PDB entry 1H50 | X-ray diffraction, 1.50 A resolution | chain A

[Chain A]
Protein: Pentaerythritol tetranitrate reductase
From: Enterobacter cloacae
UniProt: P71278 (P71278_ENTCL); residues 1-364 here correspond to UniProt positions 2-365 (UniProt number = residue number + 1)
Sequence (364 residues; each row starts with the number of its first residue):
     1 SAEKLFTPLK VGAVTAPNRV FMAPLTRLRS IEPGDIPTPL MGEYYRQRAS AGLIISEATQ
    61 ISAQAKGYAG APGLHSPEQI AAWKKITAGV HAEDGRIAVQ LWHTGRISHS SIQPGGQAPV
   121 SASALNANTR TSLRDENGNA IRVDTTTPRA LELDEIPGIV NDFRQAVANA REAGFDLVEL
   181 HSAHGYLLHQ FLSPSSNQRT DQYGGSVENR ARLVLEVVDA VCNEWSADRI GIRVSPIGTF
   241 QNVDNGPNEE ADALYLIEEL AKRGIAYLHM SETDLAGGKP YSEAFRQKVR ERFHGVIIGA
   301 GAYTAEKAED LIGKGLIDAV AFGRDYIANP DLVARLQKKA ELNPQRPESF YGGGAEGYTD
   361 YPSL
Residues lining bound ligands: FMN (flavin mononucleotide): Ala23, Pro24, Leu25, Thr26, Glu57, Ala58, Gln100, His181, His184, Arg233, Ser271, Leu275, Ala300, Gly301, Ala302, Ala321, Phe322, Gly323, Arg324, Ile327, Phe350, Tyr351

[Overview]
Ligands of chain A: flavin mononucleotide.
Chain A is Pentaerythritol tetranitrate reductase (Enterobacter cloacae); the structure, Structure of
Pentaerythritol Tetranitrate Reductase and complexes, was determined by X-ray diffraction, deposited together
with 1H51, 1H60, 1H61, 1H62 and 1H63.
